PDB entry 7P6V | X-ray diffraction, 1.17 A resolution | chain AAA

[Chain AAA]
Protein: Bromodomain-containing protein 4
From: Homo sapiens
Reference sequence: O60885 (BRD4_HUMAN); numbering as in UniProt (aligned over 44-168)
Amino-acid sequence (127 residues; row label = number of the first residue in the row):
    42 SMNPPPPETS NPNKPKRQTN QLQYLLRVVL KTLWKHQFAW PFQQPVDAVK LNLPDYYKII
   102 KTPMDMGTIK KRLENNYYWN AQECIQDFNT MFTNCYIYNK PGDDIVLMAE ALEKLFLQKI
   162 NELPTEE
Unresolved in the structure: 42-43
Differences from the reference sequence: expression tag (42-43)
Residues lining bound ligands: 3ag (5Z4; ethyl 2-(2-(4-azido-N-((2-(1,5-dimethyl-6-oxo-1,6-dihydropyridin-3-yl)-1-((tetrahydro-2H-pyran-4-yl)methyl)-1H-benzo[d]imidazol-6-yl)methyl)-2,3,5,6-tetrafluorobenzamido)acetamido)acetate): Trp81, Pro82, Phe83, Gln85, Val87, Lys91, Leu92, Leu94, Tyr97, Tyr139, Asn140, Asp145, Ile146, Met149
UniProt features mapped onto this chain:
  - site: Asn140 (Acetylated histone binding)
  - cross-link: Lys99 (Glycyl lysine isopeptide (Lys-Gly) (interchain with G-Cter in SUMO2))
  - natural variant: Asp145 (D145G: Found in a patient with a neurodevelopmental syndrome; uncertain significance)
  - mutagenesis: Asn140 (N140A: Abolishes binding to acetylated histones)
What the authors report for this chain:
  - binding site for 3ag: Trp81

[Summary]
Bound to chain AAA: 3ag. From UniProt: one mutagenesis site. From the paper: a binding site for 3ag at Trp81.
Chain AAA is Bromodomain-containing protein 4 (Homo sapiens); the structure, N-TERMINAL BROMODOMAIN OF HUMAN
BRD4 WITH compound 3ag, was determined by X-ray diffraction together with 7P6W and 7P6Y from the same study.
